Entry 1LTS (X-ray diffraction, 1.95 A resolution); this record covers chains A and C of the 7 polymer chains in the assembly.

# Chain A
Protein: Heat-labile enterotoxin, subunit A
Source organism: Escherichia coli
UniProtKB: P06717 (ELAP_ECOLI); residues 4-188 here correspond to UniProt positions 22-206 (UniProt number = residue number + 18)
Sequence (185 residues; each row starts with the number of its first residue):
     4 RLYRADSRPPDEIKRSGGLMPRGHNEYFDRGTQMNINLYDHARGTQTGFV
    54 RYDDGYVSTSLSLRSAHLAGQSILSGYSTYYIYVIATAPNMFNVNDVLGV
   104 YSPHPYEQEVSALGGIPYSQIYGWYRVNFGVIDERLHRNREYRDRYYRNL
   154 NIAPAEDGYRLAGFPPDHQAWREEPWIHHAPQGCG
Curated features (UniProtKB/Swiss-Prot):
  - active site: Glu112

# Chain C
Protein: Heat-labile enterotoxin, subunit A
Source organism: Escherichia coli
UniProtKB: P06717 (ELAP_ECOLI); residues 196-236 here correspond to UniProt positions 214-254 (UniProt number = residue number + 18)
Sequence (41 residues; each row starts with the number of its first residue):
   196 GDTCNEETQNLSTIYLREYQSKVKRQIFSDYQSEVDIYNRI

# Interface between chain A and chain C
Contacting residue pairs (46; chain A residue first):
  Tyr30(A) with Tyr214(C); Gln215(C), hydrogen bond (backbone-side chain)
  Phe31(A) with Gln215(C); Val218(C), hydrophobic; Lys219(C); Ile222(C), hydrophobic
  Arg33(A) with Arg212(C); Gln215(C), hydrogen bond
  Met37(A) with Gln204(C), hydrogen bond (backbone-side chain)
  Asn38(A) with Gln204(C), hydrogen bond
  Ile39(A) with Gln204(C); Ser207(C); Thr208(C)
  Asn40(A) with Thr203(C)
  Ala91(A) with Tyr214(C)
  Pro92(A) with Tyr210(C), hydrogen bond (backbone-side chain)
  Asn93(A) with Tyr214(C)
  Phe95(A) with Tyr210(C)
  Leu116(A) with Ser207(C); Tyr210(C), hydrophobic; Leu211(C)
  Gly117(A) with Leu211(C)
  Ser122(A) with Ile222(C)
  Gln123(A) with Tyr214(C), hydrogen bond
  Arg146(A) with Gln221(C), hydrogen bond; Ile222(C); Asp225(C), salt bridge
  Tyr149(A) with Lys217(C); Gln221(C)
  Tyr150(A) with Tyr214(C), hydrogen bond
  Ala156(A) with Tyr210(C)
  Arg163(A) with Tyr210(C)
  Leu164(A) with Leu206(C); Ser207(C)
  Gly166(A) with Thr203(C)
  Phe167(A) with Cys199(C)
  Pro169(A) with Gly196(C); Cys199(C), hydrophobic
  Trp174(A) with Cys199(C)
  Pro184(A) with Glu202(C)
  Gln185(A) with Thr198(C); Cys199(C), hydrogen bond (backbone-backbone); Glu202(C)
  Gly186(A) with Gly196(C), hydrogen bond (backbone-backbone); Cys199(C)
  Cys187(A) with Cys199(C), disulfide
Other interface residues (no listed pair), chain A (31 interface residues in all): Pro120, Pro168
Other interface residues (no listed pair), chain C (21 interface residues in all): Asn200
Disulfides between the chains: Cys187(A)-Cys199(C)

# Summary
The interface between chain A and chain C involves 31 residues on one side and 21 on the other; the contacts
include 1 disulfide bond, 10 hydrogen bonds and 1 salt bridge. Among the polar pairs are Arg146(A)-Asp225(C),
Tyr30(A)-Gln215(C) and Arg33(A)-Gln215(C).
Here chain A is Heat-labile enterotoxin, subunit A and chain C is Heat-labile enterotoxin, subunit A, both
from Escherichia coli. Entry 1LTS (Refined structure of E. coli heat labile enterotoxin, a close relative of
cholera toxin) was determined by X-ray diffraction.
